Entry 9CUL (electron microscopy, 3.60 A resolution); this record covers chains G and i of the 26 polymer chains in the assembly.

[Chain G]
Protein: Major capsid protein
Source organism: Pectobacterium phage phiTE
UniProt: K9L3X8 (K9L3X8_9CAUD); residue numbers follow UniProt; this construct covers 1-332
Amino-acid sequence (332 residues; each row starts with the number of its first residue):
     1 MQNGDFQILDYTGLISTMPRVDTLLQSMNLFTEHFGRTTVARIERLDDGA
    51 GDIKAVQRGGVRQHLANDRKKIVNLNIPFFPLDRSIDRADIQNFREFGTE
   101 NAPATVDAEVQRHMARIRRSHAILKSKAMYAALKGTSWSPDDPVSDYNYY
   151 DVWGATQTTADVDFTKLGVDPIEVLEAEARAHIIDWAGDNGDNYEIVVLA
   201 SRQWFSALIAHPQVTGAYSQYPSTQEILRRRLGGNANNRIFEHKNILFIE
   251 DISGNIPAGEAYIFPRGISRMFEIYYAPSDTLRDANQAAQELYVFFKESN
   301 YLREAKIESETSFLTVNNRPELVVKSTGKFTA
Unresolved in the structure: 331-332

[Chain i]
Protein: Head stabilization/decoration protein
Source organism: Pectobacterium phage phiTE
UniProt: K9L4E7 (K9L4E7_9CAUD); residues 1-149 here = UniProt positions 1-149
Amino-acid sequence (149 residues; row label = number of the first residue in the row):
     1 MAKAHVATLEGNYSDIVLGRVVAFGDTGWNFKEVDMTFIADDADADSKTT
    51 LFAGVLVGEDGTPATAAAGVFGVLVDRKVLPGVDHYIGVFEPGEKVPMVL
   101 AVRGLTLNQLKLKYADGTAIDAAGIQALEAQGNQVTDKIVGTQFIGSVL
Unresolved in the structure: 1

[Chain G / chain i interface]
Contacting residue pairs (29):
  M18(G) with I145(i)
  P19(G) with F144(i); I145(i), hydrophobic; L149(i), hydrophobic
  R20(G) with S147(i); V148(i); L149(i)
  L82(G) with V140(i), hydrophobic
  R84(G) with S14(i), hydrogen bond (side chain-backbone); D15(i), salt bridge
  S85(G) with S14(i), hydrogen bond (backbone-side chain); L18(i), hydrogen bond (side chain-backbone)
  D87(G) with Y13(i)
  R88(G) with R20(i); R77(i)
  A89(G) with Y13(i), hydrophobic; R77(i)
  D90(G) with N12(i); Y13(i), hydrogen bond (side chain-backbone); S14(i), hydrogen bond (side chain-backbone)
  Q92(G) with R77(i), hydrogen bond
  F94(G) with P81(i)
  I123(G) with L149(i), hydrophobic
  K127(G) with L149(i)
  I252(G) with V148(i)
  S253(G) with V148(i)
  Y301(G) with F24(i)
  E304(G) with R20(i), salt bridge; V22(i)
Interface residues without a listed pair, chain G (23 interface residues in all): T17, V21, I86, E109, R303
Interface residues without a listed pair, chain i (20 interface residues in all): L9, T27, L80, Q143

[Overview]
23 residues of chain G face 20 of chain i across their interface; the contacts include 6 hydrogen bonds and 2
salt bridges. Polar contacts include R84(G)-D15(i), E304(G)-R20(i) and R84(G)-S14(i).
Here chain G is Major capsid protein and chain i is Head stabilization/decoration protein, both from
Pectobacterium phage phiTE. Entry 9CUL (Bacteriophage PhiTE mature capsid) was determined by electron
microscopy (same publication as 9CB9, 9CBA, 9CC7, 9CUY and 9MJN).
